Entry 6WC0 (X-ray diffraction, 3.61 A resolution); this record covers chains A and C of the 4 polymer chains in the assembly.

Chain A:
Name: CRISPR-associated endonuclease, Csn1 family
Source organism: Acidothermus cellulolyticus (strain ATCC 43068 / 11B)
Reference sequence: A0LWB3 (A0LWB3_ACIC1); numbering as in UniProt; present here: 1-517, 685-1138
Amino-acid sequence (983 residues; each row starts with the number of its first residue; note: 161 numbers in that range are skipped by the numbering (no residue carries them; nothing is unmodelled there)):
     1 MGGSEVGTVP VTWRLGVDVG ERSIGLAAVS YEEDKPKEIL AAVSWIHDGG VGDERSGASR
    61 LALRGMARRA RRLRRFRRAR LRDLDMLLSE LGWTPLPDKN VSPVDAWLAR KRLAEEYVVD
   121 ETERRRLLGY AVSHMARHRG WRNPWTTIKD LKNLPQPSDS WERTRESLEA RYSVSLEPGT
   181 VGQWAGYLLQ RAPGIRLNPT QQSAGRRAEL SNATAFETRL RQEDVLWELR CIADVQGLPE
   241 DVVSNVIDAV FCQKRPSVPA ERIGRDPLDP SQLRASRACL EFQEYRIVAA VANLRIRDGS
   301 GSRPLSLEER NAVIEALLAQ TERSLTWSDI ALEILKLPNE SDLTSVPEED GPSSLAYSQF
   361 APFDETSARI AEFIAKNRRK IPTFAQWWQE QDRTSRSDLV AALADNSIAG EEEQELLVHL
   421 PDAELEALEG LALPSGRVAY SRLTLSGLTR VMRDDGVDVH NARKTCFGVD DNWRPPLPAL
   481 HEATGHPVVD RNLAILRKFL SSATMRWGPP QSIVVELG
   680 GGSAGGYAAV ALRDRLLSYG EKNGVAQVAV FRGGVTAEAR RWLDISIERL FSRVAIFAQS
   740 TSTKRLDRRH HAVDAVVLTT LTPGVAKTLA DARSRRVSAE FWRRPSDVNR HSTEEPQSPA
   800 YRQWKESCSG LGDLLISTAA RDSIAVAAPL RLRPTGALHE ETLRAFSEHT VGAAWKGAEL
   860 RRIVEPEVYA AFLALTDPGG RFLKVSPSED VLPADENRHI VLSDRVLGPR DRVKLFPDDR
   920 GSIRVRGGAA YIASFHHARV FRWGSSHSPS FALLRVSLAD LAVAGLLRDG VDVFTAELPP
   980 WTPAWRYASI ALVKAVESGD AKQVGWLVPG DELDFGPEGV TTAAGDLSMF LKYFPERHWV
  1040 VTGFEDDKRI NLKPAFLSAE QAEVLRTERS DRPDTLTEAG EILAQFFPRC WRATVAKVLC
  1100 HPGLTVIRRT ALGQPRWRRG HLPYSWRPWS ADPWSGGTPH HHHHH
Disordered / not traced: 1-6, 204-209, 411-418, 680-681, 779-790, 1134-1144
Differences from the reference sequence: linker (518, 680-684); expression tag (1139-1144)
What the authors report for this chain:
  - mutagenesis - R1088A: unchanged catalytic activity
  - mutagenesis - E1044A: decreased catalytic activity
  - mutagenesis - R1088A/R1091A: abolished catalytic activity

Chain C:
Molecule: 30-nt DNA strand
Sequence (30 nucleotides; each row starts with the number of its first residue; note: 1 number in that range is skipped by the numbering (no residue carries it; nothing is unmodelled there); numbers below 1 keep their minus sign (DC-10 is residue -10)):
   -10 CGCCAGATAT
     1 ATACCAGGAT CTTGCCATCC

How chain A and chain C interact:
Pairs across the interface (47; chain A residue first):
  Arg55(A) - DT-1(C)  base contact
  Arg55(A) - DT2(C)  salt bridge to the phosphate
  Trp141(A) - DC5(C)  base contact
  Trp141(A) - DA6(C)  sugar contact
  Asn143(A) - DA6(C)  phosphate contact
  Trp145(A) - DA6(C)  hydrogen bond to the base
  Trp145(A) - DG7(C)  hydrogen bond to the sugar
  Trp145(A) - DG8(C)  sugar contact
  Arg219(A) - DC4(C)  hydrogen bond to the base
  Val258(A) - DA9(C)  sugar contact
  Arg262(A) - DG8(C)  base contact
  Arg262(A) - DA9(C)  hydrogen bond to the base
  Arg262(A) - DT10(C)  sugar contact
  Ile263(A) - DA9(C)  phosphate contact
  Ile263(A) - DT10(C)  phosphate contact
  Gly264(A) - DT10(C)  hydrogen bond to the phosphate
  Arg274(A) - DT10(C)  salt bridge to the phosphate
  Arg274(A) - DC11(C)  salt bridge to the phosphate
  Ser353(A) - DC20(C)  phosphate contact
  Ser354(A) - DC19(C)  base contact
  Ser354(A) - DC20(C)  sugar contact
  Leu355(A) - DC19(C)  sugar contact
  Ala356(A) - DT18(C)  base contact
  Ala356(A) - DC19(C)  sugar contact
  Tyr357(A) - DT18(C)  phosphate contact
  Tyr357(A) - DC19(C)  hydrogen bond to the phosphate
  Ser358(A) - DT18(C)  phosphate contact
  Ser358(A) - DC19(C)  hydrogen bond to the phosphate
  Gln359(A) - DA17(C)  base contact
  Ile408(A) - DG8(C)  phosphate contact
  Ser435(A) - DG8(C)  sugar contact
  Gly436(A) - DA9(C)  phosphate contact
  Arg437(A) - DA9(C)  salt bridge to the phosphate
  Arg437(A) - DT10(C)  phosphate contact
  Tyr686(A) - DT12(C)  sugar contact
  Val689(A) - DT12(C)  phosphate contact
  Val689(A) - DT13(C)  phosphate contact
  Glu839(A) - DT-1(C)  phosphate contact
  Glu839(A) - DA1(C)  phosphate contact
  Glu840(A) - DA1(C)  hydrogen bond to the phosphate
  Thr841(A) - DA1(C)  hydrogen bond to the phosphate
  Arg843(A) - DT-1(C)  salt bridge to the phosphate
  Gln1084(A) - DG-5(C)  hydrogen bond to the phosphate
  Arg1088(A) - DA-6(C)  base contact
  Arg1088(A) - DG-5(C)  hydrogen bond to the base
  Arg1088(A) - DA-4(C)  base contact
  Arg1091(A) - DA-6(C)  hydrogen bond to the base
Also at the interface, not in a pair above, chain A (37 interface residues in all): Asp53, Pro144, Gln202, Gly685, Asp1025, Arg1048, Thr1093
Also at the interface, not in a pair above, chain C (21 interface residues in all): DC-7

Overview:
The interface between chain A and chain C involves 37 residues on one side and 21 on the other, with 12
hydrogen bonds and 5 salt bridges. Polar contacts include Trp145(A)-DA6(C), Arg219(A)-DC4(C) and
Arg262(A)-DA9(C). From the paper: E1044A of chain A reduces catalytic activity; R1088A/R1091A of chain A
abolish catalytic activity.
Chain A is CRISPR-associated endonuclease, Csn1 family (Acidothermus cellulolyticus (strain ATCC 43068 / 11B))
and chain C is a 30-nt DNA strand; the structure, Crystal structure of AceCas9 bound with guide RNA and DNA
with 5'-NNNTC-3' PAM, was determined by X-ray diffraction (same publication as 6WBR).
